Entry 3E9Y (X-ray diffraction, 3.00 A resolution); this record covers chain A.

[Chain A]
Molecule: Acetolactate synthase, chloroplastic
Source organism: Arabidopsis thaliana
Notes: EC 2.2.1.6
UniProtKB: P17597 (ILVB_ARATH); residues 87-670 here = UniProt positions 87-670
Amino-acid sequence (584 residues; row label = number of the first residue in the row):
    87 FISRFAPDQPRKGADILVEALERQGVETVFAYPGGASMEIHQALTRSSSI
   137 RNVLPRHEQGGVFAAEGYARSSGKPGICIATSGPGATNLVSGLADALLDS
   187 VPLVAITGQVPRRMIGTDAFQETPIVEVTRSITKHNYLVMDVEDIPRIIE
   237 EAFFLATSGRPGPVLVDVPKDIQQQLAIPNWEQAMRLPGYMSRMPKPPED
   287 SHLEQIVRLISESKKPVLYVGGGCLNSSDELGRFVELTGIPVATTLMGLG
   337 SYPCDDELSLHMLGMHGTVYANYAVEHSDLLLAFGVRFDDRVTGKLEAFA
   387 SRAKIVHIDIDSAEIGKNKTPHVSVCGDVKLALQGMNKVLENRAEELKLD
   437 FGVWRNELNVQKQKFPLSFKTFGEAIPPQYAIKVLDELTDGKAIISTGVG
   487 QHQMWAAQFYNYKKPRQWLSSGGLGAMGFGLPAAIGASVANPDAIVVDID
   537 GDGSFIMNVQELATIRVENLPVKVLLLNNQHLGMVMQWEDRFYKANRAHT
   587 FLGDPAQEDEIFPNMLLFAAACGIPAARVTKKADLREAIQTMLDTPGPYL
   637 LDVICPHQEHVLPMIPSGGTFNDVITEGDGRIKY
Unresolved in the structure: 669-670
Differences from the reference sequence: conflict T330 (Ser in P17597)
Modified positions: C340 (3-sulfinoalanine; CSD)
Curated features (UniProtKB/Swiss-Prot):
  - binding site (thiamine diphosphate): E144, Q207, Q487, H488, G511 to M513, D538 to S540, N565 to M570
  - binding site (FAD): S186, R246, G308, T331, L332, L349 to H352, G371 to D375, D395, I396, D414, V415, G508, G509
  - binding site ((R)-imazaquin): K220, R246
  - binding site (chlorimuron-ethyl): K256, D376, R377, W574, S653
  - binding site (Mg(2+)): D538, N565, H567
  - modified residue: C340 (Cysteine sulfinic acid (-SO2H))
  - mutagenesis: A122 (A122V: Reduced catalytic activity. Resistant to imidazolinone herbicides but not to sulfonylurea herbicides), M124 (M124E: Reduced catalytic activity. Resistant to imidazolinone herbicides and reduced sensitivity to sulfonylurea herbicides; M124I: No effect on catalytic activity ...), P197 (P197S: In csr1-1/GH50; resistant to sulfonylurea but not to imidazolinone herbicides), R199 (R199A/E: No effect on catalytic activity. Resistant to imidazolinone herbicides but not to sulfonylurea herbicides), W574 (W574L: Increased catalytic activity. Resistant to imidazolinone and sulfonylurea herbicides; W574S: Slightly decreased catalytic activity. Resistant to imidazolinone and sulfonylurea herbicides), S653 (S653A: No effect on catalytic activity or sensitivity to herbicides; S653F: No effect on catalytic activity. Resistant to imidazolinone herbicides and also slightly sulfonylurea-resistant ...)
Bound ions: Mg2+: D538, N565, H567 (together with 2-hydroxyethylthiamin diphosphate)
Residues lining bound ligands:
  - 1MS (N-[(4-methylpyrimidin-2-yl)carbamoyl]-2-nitrobenzenesulfonamide): G121, A122, M124, S168, V196, P197, M200, A205, F206, K256, D376, R377, M570, V571, W574, S653
  - FAB (flavin-adenine dinucleotide-N5-isobutyl ketone): L184, D185, S186, F206, R246, Y305, G307, G308, G309, T330, T331, L332, M333, M348, L349, G350, M351, H352, G353, G371, V372, R373, D375, R377, V378, I394, D395, I396, D397, E400, G413, D414, V415, V485, Q489, M490, S507, G508, G509, G511, M570
  - N-cyclohexyltaurine (NHE; 2-[N-cyclohexylamino]ethane sulfonic acid): K220, H221, L241, R272, L273, P274, G275, Y276
  - 2-hydroxyethylthiamin diphosphate (TDM; 2-[(2E)-3-[(4-amino-2-methylpyrimidin-5-yl)methyl]-2-(1-hydroxyethylidene)-4-methyl-2,3-dihydro-1,3-thiazol-5-yl]ethyl trihydrogen diphosphate): Y118, P119, G120, G121, E144, T167, P170, G171, N174, F206, Q207, V485, G486, Q487, H488, G511, A512, M513, G537, D538, G539, S540, M543, N565, H567, L568, G569, M570, V571, L588
What the authors report for this chain:
  - post-translational modification sites: C340
  - contacts within the chain: C340-Y498 (hydrogen bond), M351-G380 (hydrophobic contact), M490-M570 (hydrophobic contact)
  - binding site for 2-hydroxyethylthiamin diphosphate: Y118, G120, E144, P170, Q207, Q487, H488, M513, D538, G539, S540, H567, L568, G569, M570, V571
  - Mg2+ coordination: D538, N565, H567
  - catalytic residues: Q207 (citing earlier work)
  - conformationally variable residues (side-chain flip): Q207, K256, M351
  - binding site for 1MS: M570, W574

[Summary]
Bound to chain A: compound 1MS, N-cyclohexyltaurine, 2-hydroxyethylthiamin diphosphate and compound FAB. D538,
N565 and H567 coordinate Mg2+. From UniProt: 16 thiamine diphosphate-binding residues, 20 FAD-binding
residues, (R)-imazaquin-binding residues K220 and R246 and 5 chlorimuron-ethyl-binding residues. From the
paper: the catalytic residue Q207; a binding site for 2-hydroxyethylthiamin diphosphate at Y118, G120 and E144
among others.
Chain A is Acetolactate synthase, chloroplastic (Arabidopsis thaliana); the structure, Arabidopsis thaliana
acetohydroxyacid synthase in complex with monosulfuron, was determined by X-ray diffraction, deposited
together with 3EA4.
